Entry 6KY9 (X-ray diffraction, 1.70 A resolution); this record covers chains A and B of the 3 polymer chains in the assembly.

== Chain A (and B) ==
Protein: E165R
From: African swine fever virus
Notes: chain B of this document is another copy of the same molecule, construct and numbering; everything in this record applies to it too
UniProtKB: A0A2X0SE53 (A0A2X0SE53_ASF); numbering as in UniProt (aligned over 1-165)
Amino-acid sequence (171 residues; row label = number of the first residue in the row):
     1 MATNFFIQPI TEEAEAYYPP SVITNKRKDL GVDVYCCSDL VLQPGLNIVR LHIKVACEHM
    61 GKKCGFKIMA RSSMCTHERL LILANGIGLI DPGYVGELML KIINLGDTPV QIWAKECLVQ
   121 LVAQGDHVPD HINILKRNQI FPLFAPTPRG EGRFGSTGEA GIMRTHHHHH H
Disordered / not traced: 1, 145-171 (chain B: 1, 150-171)
Differences from the reference sequence: expression tag (166-171)
Small-molecule neighbours:
  - 2'-deoxyuridine 5'-monophosphate (UMP), molecule 1: I68, N85, G88, L89, I90, D91, Y94, E97, L98, M99
  - 2'-deoxyuridine 5'-monophosphate (UMP), molecule 2: A70, R71, S72, Q120
Reported in the primary citation:
  - binding site for 2'-deoxyuridine 5'-monophosphate: R71, S72, N85, G88, L89, I90, D91, Y94, M99, Q120

== How chain A and chain B interact ==
Pairs across the interface (31; chain A residue first):
  L46(A) with C75(B); T76(B); H77(B), hydrogen bond (backbone-side chain); L80(B)
  I48(A) with H77(B)
  G65(A) with L30(B)
  K67(A) with D126(B), salt bridge
  A84(A) with C75(B), hydrophobic; I82(B)
  N85(A) with S72(B)
  I87(A) with M69(B), hydrophobic; I87(B), hydrophobic
  L89(A) with G31(B); Q120(B); V122(B), hydrophobic
  I90(A) with L30(B)
  D91(A) with D29(B); L30(B), hydrogen bond (side chain-backbone); G31(B)
  P92(A) with K28(B)
  K101(A) with S72(B), hydrogen bond (side chain-backbone); C75(B), hydrogen bond (side chain-backbone)
  I103(A) with C75(B), hydrophobic; I82(B), hydrophobic; L105(B), hydrophobic
  L105(A) with L105(B), hydrophobic
  Q124(A) with L30(B); D126(B), hydrogen bond (side chain-backbone); V128(B)
  G125(A) with G125(B); D126(B), hydrogen bond (backbone-side chain)
Also at the interface, not in a pair above, chain A (22 interface residues in all): G45, F66, I82, G86, A123, D126
Also at the interface, not in a pair above, chain B (25 interface residues in all): K67, A70, R71, S73, L81, G86, H127

== In short ==
The interface between chain A and chain B involves 22 residues on one side and 25 on the other; the contacts
include 6 hydrogen bonds and 1 salt bridge. Among the polar pairs are K67(A)-D126(B), L46(A)-H77(B) and
D91(A)-L30(B). The paper reports a binding site for 2'-deoxyuridine 5'-monophosphate at R71(A), S72(A) and
N85(A) among others.
Chain A and chain B are both E165R (African swine fever virus); the structure, Crystal structure of ASFV
dUTPase and UMP complex, was determined by X-ray diffraction, deposited together with 6KY8.
